Entry 1V11 (X-ray diffraction, 1.95 A resolution); this record covers chains A and B.

== Chain A ==
Name: 2-oxoisovalerate dehydrogenase alpha subunit
Organism: Homo sapiens
Notes: EC 1.2.4.4
UniProt: P12694 (ODBA_HUMAN); residues 1-400 here correspond to UniProt positions 46-445 (UniProt number = residue number + 45)
Sequence (400 residues; row label = number of the first residue in the row):
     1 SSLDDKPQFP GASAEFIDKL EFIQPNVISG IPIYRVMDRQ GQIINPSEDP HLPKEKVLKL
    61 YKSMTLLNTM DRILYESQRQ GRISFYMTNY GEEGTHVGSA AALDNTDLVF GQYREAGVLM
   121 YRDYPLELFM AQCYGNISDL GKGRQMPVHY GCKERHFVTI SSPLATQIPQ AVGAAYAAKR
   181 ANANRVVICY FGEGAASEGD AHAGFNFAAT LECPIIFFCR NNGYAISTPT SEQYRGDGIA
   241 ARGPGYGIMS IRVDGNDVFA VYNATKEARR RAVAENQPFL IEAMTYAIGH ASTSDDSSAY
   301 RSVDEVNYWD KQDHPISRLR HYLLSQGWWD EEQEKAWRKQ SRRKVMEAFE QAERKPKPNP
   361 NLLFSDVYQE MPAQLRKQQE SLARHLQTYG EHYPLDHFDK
Unresolved in the structure: 1-6, 289-312
Sequence notes: engineered mutation Ala-287 (Arg332 in P12694)
Ion coordination: K+: Gln-112, Ser-161, Pro-163, Thr-166, Gln-167; Mn2+: Glu-193, Asn-222, Tyr-224 (together with thiamine diphosphate)
Residues lining bound ligands:
  - benzamidine (BEN): Ile-73, Glu-76, Ser-77, Gln-80, Arg-82, Met-346, Phe-349
  - thiamine diphosphate (TPP): Gln-112, Tyr-113, Arg-114, Ser-162, Pro-163, Leu-164, Gly-192, Glu-193, Gly-194, Ala-195, Glu-198, Arg-220, Asn-222, Tyr-224, Ala-225, Ile-226
Curated features (UniProtKB/Swiss-Prot):
  - binding site (thiamine diphosphate): Tyr-113, Arg-114, Ser-162, Gly-194, Ala-195, Arg-220
  - binding site (K(+)): Ser-161, Pro-163, Thr-166, Gln-167
  - binding site (Mg(2+)): Glu-193, Asn-222, Tyr-224
  - modified residue: Ser-292 (Phosphoserine), Thr-293 (Phosphothreonine), Ser-294 (Phosphoserine), Ser-302 (Phosphoserine), Lys-311 (N6-acetyllysine), Lys-335 (N6-succinyllysine)

== Chain B ==
Name: 2-oxoisovalerate dehydrogenase beta subunit
Organism: Homo sapiens
Notes: EC 1.2.4.4
UniProt: P21953 (ODBB_HUMAN); residues 1-342 here correspond to UniProt positions 51-392 (UniProt number = residue number + 50)
Sequence (342 residues; row label = number of the first residue in the row):
     1 VAHFTFQPDP EPREYGQTQK MNLFQSVTSA LDNSLAKDPT AVIFGEDVAF GGVFRCTVGL
    61 RDKYGKDRVF NTPLCEQGIV GFGIGIAVTG ATAIAEIQFA DYIFPAFDQI VNEAAKYRYR
   121 SGDLFNCGSL TIRSPWGCVG HGALYHSQSP EAFFAHCPGI KVVIPRSPFQ AKGLLLSCIE
   181 DKNPCIFFEP KILYRAAAEE VPIEPYNIPL SQAEVIQEGS DVTLVAWGTQ VHVIREVASM
   241 AKEKLGVSCE VIDLRTIIPW DVDTICKSVI KTGRLLISHE APLTGGFASE ISSTVQEECF
   301 LNLEAPISRV CGYDTPFPHI FEPFYIPDKW KCYDALRKMI NY
Unresolved in the structure: 1, 9-13
Ion coordination: K+: Gly-128, Leu-130, Thr-131, Cys-178, Asp-181, Asn-183
Residues lining bound ligands: thiamine diphosphate (TPP): Glu-46, Asp-47, Leu-74, Glu-76, Gln-98, Tyr-102
Curated features (UniProtKB/Swiss-Prot):
  - binding site (thiamine diphosphate): Tyr-102
  - binding site (K(+)): Gly-128, Leu-130, Thr-131, Cys-178, Asp-181, Asn-183
  - modified residue (N6-acetyllysine): Lys-182, Lys-191

== Chain A / chain B interface ==
Residue-residue contacts (87):
  Phe-110(A) with Tyr-117(B)
  Leu-140(A) with Ser-121(B); Gly-122(B)
  Gly-141(A) with Gly-122(B)
  Lys-142(A) with Gly-122(B)
  Arg-144(A) with Tyr-119(B), hydrogen bond (side chain-backbone); Gly-122(B)
  Gln-145(A) with Arg-120(B), hydrogen bond (side chain-backbone)
  Gly-151(A) with Leu-124(B)
  Cys-152(A) with Phe-125(B)
  Lys-153(A) with Leu-124(B); Phe-125(B)
  Phe-157(A) with Phe-125(B)
  Val-158(A) with Tyr-117(B); Phe-125(B), hydrophobic
  Thr-159(A) with Arg-120(B); Ser-121(B); Phe-125(B)
  Ser-161(A) with Glu-113(B), hydrogen bond; Arg-120(B)
  Pro-163(A) with Glu-113(B)
  Thr-166(A) with Asp-108(B); Gln-109(B), hydrogen bond (backbone-side chain); Glu-113(B), hydrogen bond
  Pro-169(A) with Gly-81(B); Phe-82(B); Gln-109(B)
  Gln-170(A) with Gly-81(B), hydrogen bond (backbone-backbone); Ile-84(B); Gly-85(B); Gln-109(B), hydrogen bond; Glu-113(B), hydrogen bond; Tyr-117(B), hydrogen bond
  Val-172(A) with Phe-82(B), hydrophobic
  Gly-173(A) with Phe-82(B); Gly-85(B); Ile-86(B)
  Ala-174(A) with Gly-85(B); Ile-86(B); Thr-89(B)
  Tyr-176(A) with Asp-67(B), hydrogen bond (side chain-backbone); Phe-70(B); Phe-82(B), hydrophobic
  Ala-177(A) with Thr-89(B)
  Arg-180(A) with Pro-39(B), hydrogen bond (side chain-backbone); Thr-40(B); Val-42(B); Asp-67(B), salt bridge; Arg-68(B)
  Gly-199(A) with Gln-77(B)
  Asp-200(A) with Gln-77(B), hydrogen bond; Gln-109(B), hydrogen bond
  Ala-203(A) with Cys-75(B), hydrophobic; Gly-78(B)
  Asn-206(A) with Pro-73(B)
  Phe-207(A) with Thr-72(B); Pro-73(B); Cys-75(B); Gly-78(B); Ile-79(B); Phe-82(B), hydrophobic
  Thr-210(A) with Pro-73(B)
  Leu-211(A) with Phe-70(B), hydrophobic; Asn-71(B); Phe-82(B), hydrophobic
  Leu-363(A) with Tyr-119(B), hydrogen bond (backbone-side chain)
  Ser-365(A) with Tyr-119(B)
  Asp-366(A) with Arg-118(B); Tyr-119(B), hydrogen bond (backbone-backbone); Gly-122(B); Asp-123(B)
  Val-367(A) with Ala-115(B); Tyr-119(B), hydrophobic; Pro-158(B), hydrophobic; Gly-159(B)
  Tyr-368(A) with Gly-159(B), hydrogen bond (side chain-backbone); Ile-160(B), hydrogen bond (side chain-backbone); Lys-161(B); Asn-183(B); Ile-258(B)
  Gln-369(A) with Arg-118(B); Lys-182(B); Asn-183(B), hydrogen bond (backbone-side chain)
  Glu-370(A) with Lys-161(B), salt bridge; Asn-183(B), hydrogen bond
  Gln-374(A) with Val-262(B)
  Lys-377(A) with Glu-298(B), salt bridge
Also at the interface, not in a pair above, chain A (41 interface residues in all): Leu-362, Pro-372
Also at the interface, not in a pair above, chain B (46 interface residues in all): Lys-66, Val-88, Asn-112, Cys-157, Pro-259

== Overview ==
41 residues of chain A and 46 residues of chain B are in contact, with 19 hydrogen bonds and 3 salt bridges.
Among the polar pairs are Arg-180(A)/Asp-67(B), Glu-370(A)/Lys-161(B) and Lys-377(A)/Glu-298(B). Thiamine
diphosphate is bound between chain A and chain B. Chain A binds benzamidine.
Here chain A is 2-oxoisovalerate dehydrogenase alpha subunit and chain B is 2-oxoisovalerate dehydrogenase
beta subunit, both from Homo sapiens. Entry 1V11 (Crosstalk between cofactor binding and the phosphorylation
loop conformation in the bckd machine) was determined by X-ray diffraction together with 1V16, 1V1M and 1V1R
from the same study.
